PDB entry 1OD3 | X-ray diffraction, 1.00 A resolution | chain A

# Chain A
Protein: Putative xylanase
Source organism: Clostridium stercorarium
Notes: fragment: carbohydrate-binding domain, residues 285-417
UniProt: Q93AQ5 (Q93AQ5); residues 19-151 here correspond to UniProt positions 285-417 (UniProt number = residue number + 266)
Amino-acid sequence (168 residues; each row starts with the number of its first residue; numbers below 1 keep their minus sign (Met-16 is residue -16)):
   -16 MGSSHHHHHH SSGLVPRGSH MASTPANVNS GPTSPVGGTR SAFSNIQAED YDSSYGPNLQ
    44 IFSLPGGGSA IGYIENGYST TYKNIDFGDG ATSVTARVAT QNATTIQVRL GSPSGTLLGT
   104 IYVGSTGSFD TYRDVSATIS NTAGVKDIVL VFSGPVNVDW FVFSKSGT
Disordered / not traced: -16 to 18, 151
Bound ions: Ca2+: Gln30, Ser52, Asp142

# Overview
Gln30, Ser52 and Asp142 coordinate Ca2+.
Chain A is Putative xylanase (Clostridium stercorarium); the structure, Structure of CSCBM6-3 From Clostridium
stercorarium in complex with laminaribiose, was determined by X-ray diffraction together with 1NAE, 1O8P and
1O8S from the same study.
